5JW4 - chains B and M of the 12 polymer chains in the assembly; structure by X-ray diffraction, 3.70 A resolution.

Chain B:
Protein: Hemagglutinin
From: Influenza A virus
Reference sequence: Q6DQ34 (Q6DQ34_9INFA); residues 1-162 here correspond to UniProt positions 347-508 (UniProt number = residue number + 346)
Amino-acid sequence (162 residues; each row starts with the number of its first residue):
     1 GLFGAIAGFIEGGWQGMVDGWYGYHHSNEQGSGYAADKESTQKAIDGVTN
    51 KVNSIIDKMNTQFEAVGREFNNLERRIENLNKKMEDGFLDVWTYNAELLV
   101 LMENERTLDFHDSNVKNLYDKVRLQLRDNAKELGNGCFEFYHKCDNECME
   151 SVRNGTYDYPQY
Disulfide bonds: C144-C148
Covalent attachments: N-acetylglucosamine (NAG) linked to N154
Reported in the primary citation:
  - conformationally variable residues (side-chain flip): W21

Chain M:
Protein: MEDI8852 heavy chain
From: Homo sapiens
Amino-acid sequence (227 residues; numbered 1 to 228; 1 number in that range is skipped by the numbering (no residue carries it; nothing is unmodelled there); the number before each row is that of its first residue):
     1 QVQLQQSGPGLVKPSQTLSLTCAISGDSVSSYNAVWNWIRQSPSRGLEWL
    51 GRTYYRSGWYNDYAESVKSRITINPDTSKNQFSLQLNSVTPEDTAVYYCA
   101 RSGHITVFGVNVDAFDMWGQGTMVTVSSASTKGPSVFPLAPSS
   145 KSTSGTAALGCLVKDYFPEPVTVSWNSGALTSGVHTFPAVLQSSGLYSLS
   195 SVVTVPSSSLGTQTYICNVNHKPSNTKVDKKVEP
Not modelled in the structure: 145-148
Disulfide bonds: C22-C99, C155-C211

Chain B / chain M interface:
Pairs across the interface (18):
  Q15(B) with R56(M); S57(M), hydrogen bond
  G16(B) with Y54(M), hydrogen bond (backbone-side chain); Y60(M)
  V18(B) with Y54(M), hydrophobic; R56(M); N111(M), hydrogen bond (backbone-backbone)
  D19(B) with R52(M), salt bridge; V110(M); N111(M)
  G20(B) with V110(M)
  W21(B) with F108(M), hydrophobic; V110(M)
  Y34(B) with Y60(M), hydrophobic
  I45(B) with V107(M), hydrophobic; F108(M)
  V48(B) with F108(M), hydrophobic
  T49(B) with F108(M)
Interface residues without a listed pair, chain M (11 interface residues in all): V35, D113
From the paper, about this interface:
  - epitope / paratope residues, chain B: Q15(B), G16(B), V18(B), D19(B), W21(B), I45(B), V48(B), T49(B)

In short:
Chain B and chain M form an interface of 10 and 11 residues respectively, with 3 hydrogen bonds and 1 salt
bridge. Polar pairs include D19(B)-R52(M), Q15(B)-S57(M) and G16(B)-Y54(M). Covalently linked
N-acetylglucosamine: at N154(B). From the paper: epitope/paratope residues Q15(B), G16(B) and V18(B) among
others; conformational variability at W21(B).
Chain B is Hemagglutinin (Influenza A virus) and chain M is MEDI8852 heavy chain (Homo sapiens); the
structure, Structure of MEDI8852 Fab Fragment in Complex with H5 HA, was determined by X-ray diffraction,
deposited together with 5JW3 and 5JW5.
